PDB entry 6J51 | electron microscopy, 4.20 A resolution (low resolution: residue-level contacts below are approximate; hydrogen-bond / salt-bridge calls are withheld) | chains T and d of the 28 polymer chains in the assembly

Chain T:
Molecule: 198-nt DNA strand
Sequence (198 nucleotides; each row starts with the number of its first residue; numbers below 1 keep their minus sign (DA-72 is residue -72)):
   -72 ATCAGAATCCCGGTGCCGAGGCCGCTCAATTGGTCGTAGACAGCTCTAGC
   -22 ACCGCTTAAACGCACGTACGCGCTGTCCCCCGCGTTTTAACCGCCAAGGG
    28 GATTACACCCAAGACACCAGGCACGAGACAGAAAAAAACAACGAAAACGG
    78 CCACCACCCAAACACACCAAACACAAGAGCTAATTGACTGACGTAAGC
Not modelled in the structure: 55-125

Chain d:
Molecule: Histone H2B type 1-J
From: Homo sapiens
UniProtKB: P06899 (H2B1J_HUMAN); residues -3 to 122 here correspond to UniProt positions 1-126 (UniProt number = residue number + 4)
Sequence (129 residues; row label = number of the first residue in the row; numbers below 1 keep their minus sign (Gly-6 is residue -6)):
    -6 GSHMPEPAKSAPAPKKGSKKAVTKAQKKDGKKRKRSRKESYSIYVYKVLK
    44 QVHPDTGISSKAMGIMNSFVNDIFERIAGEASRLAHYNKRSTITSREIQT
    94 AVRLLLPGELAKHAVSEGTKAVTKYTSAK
Not modelled in the structure: -6 to 27
Differences from the reference sequence: expression tag (-6 to -4)

Interface between chain T and chain d:
Residue-residue contacts - 14 pairs, chain T then chain d:
  DA-54(T) - Ile51(d)
  DA-54(T) - Ser53(d)
  DG-53(T) - Tyr39(d)
  DG-53(T) - Gly50(d)
  DG-53(T) - Ile51(d)
  DG-52(T) - Tyr39(d)
  DC-46(T) - Arg30(d)
  DA-45(T) - Arg30(d)
  DT-42(T) - Lys122(d)
  DA-35(T) - Thr85(d)
  DG-34(T) - Arg83(d)
  DG-34(T) - Ser84(d)
  DG-34(T) - Thr85(d)
  DA-33(T) - Arg83(d)
Other interface residues (no listed pair), chain d (10 interface residues in all): Lys43

Summary:
9 residues of chain T and 10 residues of chain d are in contact.
Here chain T is a 198-nt DNA strand and chain d is Histone H2B type 1-J (Homo sapiens). Entry 6J51 (RNA
polymerase II elongation complex bound with Spt4/5 and foreign DNA, stalled at SHL(-1) of the ...) was
determined by electron microscopy together with 6IR9, 6J4W, 6J4X, 6J4Y, 6J4Z and 6J50 from the same study.
